Entry 1A2C (X-ray diffraction, 2.10 A resolution); this record covers chains L and H of the 4 polymer chains in the assembly.

== Chain L ==
Protein: Thrombin light chain
From: Homo sapiens
Notes: EC 3.4.21.5
Reference sequence: P00734 (THRB_HUMAN); residues 1-14 here correspond to UniProt positions 336-349 (UniProt number = residue number + 335)
Sequence (36 residues; each row starts with the number of its first residue; a row labelled like 14A-14M holds insertion residues (14A, then the next letters in order)):
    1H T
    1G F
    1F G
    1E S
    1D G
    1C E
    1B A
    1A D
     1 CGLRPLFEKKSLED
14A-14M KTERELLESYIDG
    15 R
Swiss-Prot annotation at these positions:
  - site: Arg15 (Cleavage)

== Chain H ==
Protein: Thrombin heavy chain
From: Homo sapiens
Notes: EC 3.4.21.5
Reference sequence: P00734 (THRB_HUMAN); the construct lacks a stretch of the UniProt sequence and is renumbered around it, so the offset changes along the chain: 16-36 = UniProt 364-384; 37-60 = UniProt 386-409; 61-77 = UniProt 419-435; 78-97 = UniProt 437-456; 7 more segments
Sequence (259 residues; row label = number of the first residue in the row; note: 3 numbers in that range are skipped by the numbering (no residue carries them; nothing is unmodelled there); a row labelled like 60A-60I holds insertion residues (60A, then the next letters in order)):
    16 IVEGSDAEIGMSPWQVMLFRK
   36A S
    37 PQELLCGASLISDRWVLTAAHCLL
60A-60I YPPWDKNFT
    61 ENDLLVRIGKHSRTRYE
   77A R
    78 NIEKISMLEKIYIHPRYNWR
   97A E
    98 NLDRDIALMKLKKPVAFSDYIHPVCLPDRETA
129A-129C ASL
   130 LQAGYKGRVTGWGNLKET
147A-147G WTANVGK
   150 GQPSVLQVVNLPIVERPVCKDSTRIRITDNMFCAG
  184A Y
   185 KP
186A-186D DEGK
   187 RGDACEGDSGGPFVMKSP
204A-204B FN
   205 NRWYQMGIVSWGE
   219 GCD
  221A R
   222 DGKYGFYTHVFRLKKWIQKVIDQFGE
Not modelled in the structure: 147A-147G
Swiss-Prot annotation at these positions:
  - region: Ala183 to Val200 (High affinity receptor-binding region which is also known as the TP508 peptide)
  - active site (Charge relay system): His57, Asp102, Ser195
  - glycosylation: Asn60G (N-linked (GlcNAc...) (complex) asparagine)
Cystine bridges: Cys42-Cys58, Cys168-Cys182, Cys191-Cys220
Ion coordination: Na+: Arg221A, Lys224

== How chain L and chain H interact ==
Inter-chain disulfides: Cys1(L)-Cys122(H)
Pairs across the interface (74):
  Cys1(L) with Pro120(H); Val121(H); Cys122(H), disulfide; Arg206(H), hydrogen bond (backbone-side chain)
  Asp1A(L) with His119(H), hydrogen bond (backbone-side chain); Arg206(H)
  Ala1B(L) with Arg206(H), hydrogen bond (backbone-side chain)
  Glu1C(L) with Phe114(H); Pro120(H)
  Gly1D(L) with Cys122(H); Leu123(H), hydrogen bond (backbone-backbone)
  Ser1E(L) with Leu123(H), hydrogen bond (side chain-backbone); Tyr208(H); Lys235(H)
  Gly1F(L) with Lys235(H); Gln239(H), hydrogen bond (backbone-side chain)
  Phe1G(L) with Lys235(H); Gln239(H)
  Thr1H(L) with Ile47(H), hydrogen bond (backbone-backbone); Ser48(H); Leu123(H); Ile242(H)
  Gly2(L) with Trp29(H); His119(H); Pro120(H), hydrogen bond (backbone-backbone); Cys122(H); Arg206(H); Trp207(H), hydrogen bond (backbone-backbone)
  Leu3(L) with His119(H), hydrogen bond (backbone-side chain); Arg206(H)
  Arg4(L) with Met26(H), hydrogen bond (side chain-backbone); Pro28(H); Trp29(H); Trp207(H)
  Pro5(L) with Ser115(H); Asp116(H); His119(H)
  Leu6(L) with Asp116(H)
  Phe7(L) with Glu23(H); Ile24(H); Gly25(H); Met26(H), hydrophobic
  Glu8(L) with Lys202(H), salt bridge; Asn205(H); Trp207(H), hydrogen bond
  Asp14(L) with Glu23(H); Met26(H); Arg137(H), salt bridge
  Lys14A(L) with Asp21(H), hydrogen bond (side chain-backbone); Glu23(H), salt bridge; Met26(H)
  Thr14B(L) with Arg137(H), hydrogen bond; Asn159(H), hydrogen bond
  Glu14C(L) with Arg137(H); Lys202(H), salt bridge; Trp207(H)
  Glu14E(L) with Lys135(H), salt bridge; Asn159(H), hydrogen bond; Tyr184A(H), hydrogen bond
  Leu14F(L) with Asn159(H); Trp207(H), hydrophobic
  Ser14I(L) with Gly133(H); Tyr134(H); Lys135(H), hydrogen bond (side chain-backbone)
  Tyr14J(L) with Leu129C(H), hydrophobic; Tyr134(H); Lys135(H), hydrogen bond (side chain-backbone); Met201(H); Lys202(H); Pro204(H), hydrophobic
  Ile14K(L) with Tyr134(H)
  Gly14M(L) with Pro204(H)
  Arg15(L) with Pro204(H); Asn205(H)
Other interface residues (no listed pair), chain L (31 interface residues in all): Lys9, Arg14D, Leu14G, Asp14L
Other interface residues (no listed pair), chain H (40 interface residues in all): Ser20, Ala22, Tyr117, Pro124, Asp125, Lys186D

== In short ==
Chain L and chain H form an interface of 31 and 40 residues respectively, with 1 disulfide bond, 19 hydrogen
bonds and 5 salt bridges. Polar pairs include Glu8(L)-Lys202(H), Lys14A(L)-Glu23(H) and Glu14E(L)-Lys135(H).
Arg221A(H) and Lys224(H) coordinate Na+. UniProt lists 3 active-site residues on chain H.
Here chain L is Thrombin light chain and chain H is Thrombin heavy chain, both from Homo sapiens. Entry 1A2C
(Structure of thrombin inhibited by AERUGINOSIN298-A from a BLUE-GREEN ALGA) was determined by X-ray
diffraction.
